Entry 9JDC (electron microscopy, 2.33 A resolution); this record covers chains A and B.

Chain A (and B):
Protein: Catalase easC
Source organism: Claviceps fusiformis
Notes: EC 1.11.-.-; chain B of this document is another copy of the same molecule, construct and numbering; everything in this record applies to it too
Reference sequence: A8C7R6 (EASC_CLAFS); residue numbers follow UniProt; this construct covers 1-479
Chain sequence (479 residues; each row starts with the number of its first residue):
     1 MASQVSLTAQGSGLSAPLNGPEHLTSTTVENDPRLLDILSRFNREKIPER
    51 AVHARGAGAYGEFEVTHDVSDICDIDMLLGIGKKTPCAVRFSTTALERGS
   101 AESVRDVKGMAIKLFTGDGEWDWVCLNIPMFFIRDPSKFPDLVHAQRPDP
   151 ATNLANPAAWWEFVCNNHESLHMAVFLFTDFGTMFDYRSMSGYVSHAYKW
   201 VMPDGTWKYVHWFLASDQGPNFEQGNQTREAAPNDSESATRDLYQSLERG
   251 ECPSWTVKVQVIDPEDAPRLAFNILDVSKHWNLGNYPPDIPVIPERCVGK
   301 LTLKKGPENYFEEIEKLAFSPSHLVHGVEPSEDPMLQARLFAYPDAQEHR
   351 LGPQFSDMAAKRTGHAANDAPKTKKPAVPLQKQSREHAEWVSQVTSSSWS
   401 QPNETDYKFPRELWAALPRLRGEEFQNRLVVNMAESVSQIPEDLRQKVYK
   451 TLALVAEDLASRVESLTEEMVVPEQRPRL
Disordered / not traced: 1-29, 356-377, 472-479
UniProt features mapped onto this chain:
  - active site: His53
  - binding site (heme): Tyr343
Ion coordination: heme Fe near Tyr343 (its only coordinating residue here)
Residues lining bound ligands:
  - heme (HEM): Arg50, Val52, His53, Arg90, Ser92, Gly109, Met110, Ala111, Val124, Cys125, Leu126, Phe131, Pro136, Phe139, Tyr193, Val194, Ser195, His196, Leu317, Phe319, Met335, Arg339, Ala342, Tyr343, Ala346, Gln347, Arg350
  - prechanoclavine (LH6; (2S)-2-(methylamino)-3-[4-[(1E)-3-methylbuta-1,3-dienyl]-1H-indol-3-yl]propanoic acid): Ile128, Pro129, Met130, Phe176, Phe181, Phe185, Tyr193, Pro220, Asn221, Phe222, His280, Leu283, Asn285, Tyr286, Leu413
From the paper describing this entry:
  - heme coordination: Tyr343
  - conformationally variable residues (order/disorder transition): Asn221 to Asn234
  - binding site for prechanoclavine: Met130, Phe181, Phe185, Tyr193, Phe222, Tyr286
  - mutagenesis - M130A, F131A, F132A, F181A, F185A, Y193A, Y286A: decreased catalytic activity on prechanoclavine
  - mutagenesis - F185A (39.5 +/- 6.37 uM), Y193A: decreased binding to prechanoclavine
  - catalytic residues: Met130, Phe131 (from molecular simulation)
  - contacts within the chain: Phe131-Phe132 (pi stacking)
  - binding site for heme: Leu39, Arg50, Arg90, Phe319, Arg339
  - mutagenesis - F319A, R339A: decreased catalytic activity

Chain A / chain B interface:
Residue-residue contacts - 92 pairs, chain A then chain B:
  Glu30(A) with Gln337(B); Ala338(B); Phe341(B)
  Arg34(A) with Ser137(B), hydrogen bond
  Leu35(A) with Pro136(B); Ser137(B)
  Leu36(A) with Phe341(B), hydrophobic
  Ile38(A) with Pro140(B), hydrophobic
  Ser40(A) with Asp345(B)
  Phe42(A) with Ala51(B), hydrophobic; Phe139(B), hydrophobic; Pro140(B), hydrophobic; Val143(B), hydrophobic; Arg147(B)
  Asn43(A) with Ala342(B), hydrogen bond (side chain-backbone); Asp345(B), hydrogen bond; Ala346(B); His349(B)
  Arg44(A) with Asp345(B), salt bridge; His349(B)
  Glu45(A) with His144(B), salt bridge; Arg147(B), salt bridge
  Lys46(A) with Pro48(B); Glu49(B), salt bridge; Arg50(B), hydrogen bond (side chain-backbone); Ala51(B), hydrogen bond (side chain-backbone); Arg147(B); His349(B), hydrogen bond (backbone-side chain)
  Ile47(A) with Pro48(B)
  Pro48(A) with Lys46(B); Pro48(B)
  Glu49(A) with Lys46(B), salt bridge; Arg98(B), salt bridge
  Arg50(A) with Lys46(B), hydrogen bond (backbone-side chain)
  Ala51(A) with Phe42(B), hydrophobic; Lys46(B), hydrogen bond (backbone-side chain)
  Arg55(A) with Asn153(B)
  Glu97(A) with Arg98(B), salt bridge
  Arg98(A) with Glu49(B), salt bridge; Glu97(B), salt bridge
  Gly99(A) with Gly99(B); Ser100(B)
  Ser100(A) with Gly99(B)
  Ser137(A) with Arg34(B); Leu35(B)
  Phe139(A) with Phe42(B), hydrophobic
  Pro140(A) with Ile38(B), hydrophobic; Phe42(B), hydrophobic
  Val143(A) with Phe42(B), hydrophobic
  His144(A) with Glu45(B), salt bridge
  Arg147(A) with Phe42(B); Glu45(B), salt bridge; Lys46(B)
  Pro150(A) with Asn309(B); Tyr310(B), hydrogen bond (backbone-backbone)
  Ala151(A) with Pro307(B); Glu308(B); Tyr310(B)
  Thr152(A) with Thr240(B); Tyr244(B)
  Asn153(A) with Arg55(B); Tyr310(B)
  Leu154(A) with Glu237(B); Tyr244(B), hydrophobic
  Pro233(A) with Pro233(B); Asn234(B), hydrogen bond (backbone-side chain)
  Asn234(A) with Pro233(B), hydrogen bond (side chain-backbone)
  Glu237(A) with Leu154(B)
  Thr240(A) with Thr152(B)
  Tyr244(A) with Thr152(B); Leu154(B), hydrophobic
  Pro307(A) with Ala151(B)
  Glu308(A) with Ala151(B)
  Asn309(A) with Pro150(B)
  Tyr310(A) with Pro150(B), hydrogen bond (backbone-backbone); Ala151(B); Asn153(B)
  Gln337(A) with Glu30(B)
  Ala338(A) with Glu30(B)
  Phe341(A) with Glu30(B); Leu36(B), hydrophobic
  Ala342(A) with Asn43(B), hydrogen bond (backbone-side chain)
  Asp345(A) with Ser40(B); Asn43(B), hydrogen bond; Arg44(B), salt bridge
  Ala346(A) with Asn43(B)
  His349(A) with Asn43(B); Arg44(B); Lys46(B), hydrogen bond (side chain-backbone); Phe355(B)
  Gln354(A) with Gln354(B), hydrogen bond (backbone-side chain)
  Phe355(A) with Phe355(B)
Also at the interface, not in a pair above, chain A (59 interface residues in all): Leu39, Pro136, Ala155, Ala232, Ser236, Arg241, Phe311, Pro334, Pro353
Also at the interface, not in a pair above, chain B (58 interface residues in all): Leu39, Ile47, Ala155, Ala232, Ser236, Arg241, Phe311, Pro334

In short:
59 residues of chain A face 58 of chain B across their interface, with 16 hydrogen bonds and 12 salt bridges.
Polar contacts include Arg44(A)-Asp345(B), Glu45(A)-His144(B) and Glu45(A)-Arg147(B). From the paper:
catalytic residues Met130(A) and Phe131(A); M130A, F131A and F132A of chain A, among others, reduce catalytic
activity on prechanoclavine; 9 substitutions were tested in all.
Both chains are Catalase easC (Claviceps fusiformis). Entry 9JDC (Structure of chanoclavine synthase from
Claviceps fusiformis in complex with prechanoclavine) was determined by electron microscopy (same publication
as 9JDB).
